PDB entry 4ED6 | X-ray diffraction, 2.21 A resolution | chains A and T of the 3 polymer chains in the assembly

# Chain A
Name: DNA polymerase eta
Organism: Homo sapiens
Notes: EC 2.7.7.7; fragment: Catalytic core
UniProt: Q9Y253 (POLH_HUMAN); residue numbers follow UniProt; this construct covers 1-432
Chain sequence (435 residues; row label = number of the first residue in the row; numbers below 1 keep their minus sign (Gly-2 is residue -2)):
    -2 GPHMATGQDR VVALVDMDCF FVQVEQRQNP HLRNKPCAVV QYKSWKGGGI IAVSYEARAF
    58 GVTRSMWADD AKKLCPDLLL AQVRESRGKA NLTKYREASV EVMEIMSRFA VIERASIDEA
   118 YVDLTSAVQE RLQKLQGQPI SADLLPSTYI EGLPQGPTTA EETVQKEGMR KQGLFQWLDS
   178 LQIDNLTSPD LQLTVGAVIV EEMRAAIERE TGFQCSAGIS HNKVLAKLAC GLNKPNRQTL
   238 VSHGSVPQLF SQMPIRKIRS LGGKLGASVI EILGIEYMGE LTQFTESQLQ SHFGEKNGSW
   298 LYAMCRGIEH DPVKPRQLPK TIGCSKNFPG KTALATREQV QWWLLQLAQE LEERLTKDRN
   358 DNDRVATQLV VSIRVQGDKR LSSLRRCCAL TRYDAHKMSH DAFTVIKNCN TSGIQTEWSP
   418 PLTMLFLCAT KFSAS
Unresolved in the structure: 155-157
Sequence notes: expression tag (-2 to 0)
UniProt features mapped onto this chain:
  - binding site (Mg(2+)): Asp13, Met14, Asp115, Glu116
  - binding site (Mn(2+)): Asp13, Met14, Asp115, Glu116
  - binding site (a 2'-deoxyribonucleoside 5'-triphosphate): Arg61
  - natural variant: Val37 (deletion: In XPV), Leu75 (deletion: In XPV), Arg93 (R93P: In XPV), Arg111 (R111H: In XPV), Thr122 (T122P: In XPV), Gly153 (G153D: In a breast cancer sample), Thr191 (T191P: In XPV), Gly263 (G263V: In XPV), Val266 (V266D: In XPV), Gly295 (G295R: In XPV), Arg361 (R361S: In XPV)
  - mutagenesis: Tyr52 (Y52A/F: Reduces DNA polymerase activity; Y52E: Reduces DNA polymerase activity. Increases fidelity of replication and reduces translesion bypass), Arg61 (R61A: Reduces enzymatic activity by two-thirds), Ser62 (S62G: Increased DNA polymerase activity and translesion bypass compared to wild-type), Ala68 (A68S/V: Severe reduction in thymine dimer translesion bypass), Asn324 to Pro326 (Reduces binding to chromatin and to monoubiquitinated PCNA. Abolishes binding to monoubiquitinated PCNA; when associated with 705-E--H-713 Del)
From the paper describing this entry:
  - mutagenesis - S113A: unchanged catalytic activity

# Chain T
Molecule: 12-nt DNA strand
Sequence (12 nucleotides; numbered 1 to 12; the number before each row is that of its first residue):
     1 CATTATGACG CT

# How chain A and chain T interact
Residue-residue contacts (39):
  Gln38(A) with DT4(T), hydrogen bond to the base; DA5(T), sugar contact
  Tyr39(A) with DA5(T), hydrogen bond to the phosphate
  Trp42(A) with DA2(T), stacking on the base
  Ile48(A) with DT4(T), base contact
  Arg61(A) with DT4(T), hydrogen bond to the base
  Ser62(A) with DT3(T), base contact
  Trp64(A) with DA2(T), phosphate contact; DT3(T), sugar contact
  Lys86(A) with DT6(T), salt bridge to the phosphate
  Ala87(A) with DA5(T), sugar contact
  Leu89(A) with DA5(T), phosphate contact; DT6(T), phosphate contact
  Arg93(A) with DT6(T), salt bridge to the phosphate; DG7(T), salt bridge to the phosphate
  Ala112(A) with DA8(T), sugar contact
  Lys311(A) with DC9(T), salt bridge to the phosphate
  Arg313(A) with DA8(T), salt bridge to the phosphate
  Pro316(A) with DA8(T), phosphate contact
  Lys317(A) with DA8(T), hydrogen bond to the phosphate; DC9(T), salt bridge to the phosphate
  Thr318(A) with DA8(T), hydrogen bond to the phosphate
  Ile319(A) with DG7(T), phosphate contact
  Gly320(A) with DT6(T), sugar contact; DG7(T), hydrogen bond to the phosphate
  Cys321(A) with DT6(T), phosphate contact
  Ser322(A) with DA5(T), sugar contact; DT6(T), hydrogen bond to the phosphate
  Lys323(A) with DA5(T), phosphate contact
  Asn324(A) with DT4(T), phosphate contact; DA5(T), hydrogen bond to the phosphate
  Pro326(A) with DC1(T), phosphate contact; DA2(T), sugar contact
  Gly327(A) with DC1(T), hydrogen bond to the phosphate; DA2(T), phosphate contact
  Thr329(A) with DA2(T), base contact
  Arg351(A) with DT6(T), salt bridge to the phosphate; DG7(T), salt bridge to the phosphate
  Leu378(A) with DT6(T), base contact
Also at the interface, not in a pair above, chain A (32 interface residues in all): Glu110, Arg111, Lys293, Glu347
Also at the interface, not in a pair above, chain T (11 interface residues in all): DG10, DC11

# Summary
Chain A and chain T form an interface of 32 and 11 residues respectively, with 9 hydrogen bonds, 8 salt
bridges and 1 aromatic stacking contact. Polar contacts include Gln38(A)-DT4(T), Arg61(A)-DT4(T) and
Tyr39(A)-DA5(T). The paper reports that S113A of chain A leaves catalytic activity unchanged.
Chain A is DNA polymerase eta (Homo sapiens) and chain T is a 12-nt DNA strand; the structure, Human DNA
polymerase eta - DNA ternary complex: Reaction in the AT crystal at pH 6.7 ..., was determined by X-ray
diffraction together with 4ECQ, 4ECR, 4ECS, 4ECT, 4ECU, 4ECV and 10 further entries from the same study.
